Entry 5V3M (X-ray diffraction, 2.09 A resolution); this record covers chains A and C of the 3 polymer chains in the assembly.

# Chain A
Molecule: 28-nt DNA strand
Sequence (28 nucleotides; row label = number of the first residue in the row):
     1 TGTGGGCGTGGCACAGGTAAAAAGGGCA

# Chain C
Protein: Zinc finger protein 568
From: Mus musculus
Reference sequence: E9PYI1 (ZN568_MOUSE), isoform E9PYI1-2; residues 362-669 here = UniProt positions 362-669
Chain sequence (314 residues; numbered 358 to 671; the number before each row is that of its first residue):
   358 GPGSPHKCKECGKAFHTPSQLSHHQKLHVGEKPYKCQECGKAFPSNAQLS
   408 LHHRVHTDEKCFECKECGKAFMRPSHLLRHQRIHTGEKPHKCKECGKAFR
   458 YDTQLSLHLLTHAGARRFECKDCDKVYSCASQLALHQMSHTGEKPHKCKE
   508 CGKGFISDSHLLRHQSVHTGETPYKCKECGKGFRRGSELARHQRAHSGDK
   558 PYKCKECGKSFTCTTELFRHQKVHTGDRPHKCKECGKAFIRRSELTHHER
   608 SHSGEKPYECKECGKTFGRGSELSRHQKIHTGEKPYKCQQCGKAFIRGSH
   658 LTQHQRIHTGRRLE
Unresolved in the structure: 358-361, 639-671
Construct notes: expression tag (358-361, 670-671)
Covalently attached groups: covalent link Cys620-His633
Metal / ion sites: Zn2+ site 1: Cys365, Cys368, His381, His385; Zn2+ site 2: Cys393, Cys396, His409, His413; Zn2+ site 3: Cys421, Cys424, His437, His441; Zn2+ site 4: Cys449, His469; Zn2+ site 5: Cys477, Cys480, His493, His497; Zn2+ site 6: Cys505, Cys508, His521, His525; Zn2+ site 7: Cys533, Cys536, His549, His553; Zn2+ site 8: Cys561, Cys564, His577, His581; Zn2+ site 9: Cys589, Cys592, His605, His609; Zn2+ site 10: Cys617, Cys620, His633, His637
Curated features (UniProtKB/Swiss-Prot):
  - zinc finger: His363 to His385 (C2H2-type 1), Tyr391 to His413 (C2H2-type 2), Phe419 to His441 (C2H2-type 3), His447 to His469 (C2H2-type 4), Phe475 to His497 (C2H2-type 5), His503 to His525 (C2H2-type 6), Tyr531 to His553 (C2H2-type 7), Tyr559 to His581 (C2H2-type 8), His587 to His609 (C2H2-type 9), Tyr615 to His637 (C2H2-type 10), Tyr643 to His665 (C2H2-type 11)
Reported in the primary citation:
  - binding site for the 28-nt DNA strand (chain A): Arg430, His433, Arg436, Arg457, Tyr458, Gln461, Tyr484, His517, Arg520, Arg542, Glu545, Arg548, Thr572, Glu573, Arg576, Arg598, Glu601, Arg626, Glu629, Arg632
  - binding site for the 28-nt DNA strand: Thr460, Cys486, Ser488, Leu492, Ser514, Ser516, His517, Thr571
  - contacts within the chain: Tyr484-Leu490 (hydrophobic contact), Tyr391-Tyr531 (hydrogen bond), Pro401-Tyr531 (backbone contact), Tyr531-Arg541 (water-mediated contact)
  - Zn2+ coordination: Cys421

# How chain A and chain C interact
Residue-residue contacts (64):
  DG4(A) - Ile636(C)  phosphate contact
  DG5(A) - Phe624(C)  phosphate contact
  DG5(A) - Arg632(C)  salt bridge to the phosphate
  DG5(A) - His633(C)  phosphate contact
  DG6(A) - Phe624(C)  phosphate contact
  DG6(A) - Glu629(C)  phosphate contact
  DG6(A) - Arg632(C)  hydrogen bond to the base
  DC7(A) - Arg626(C)  base contact
  DC7(A) - Glu629(C)  base contact
  DC7(A) - Arg632(C)  base contact
  DG8(A) - Arg626(C)  hydrogen bond to the base
  DT9(A) - Val580(C)  phosphate contact
  DT9(A) - Arg585(C)  salt bridge to the phosphate
  DT9(A) - Ile597(C)  phosphate contact
  DT9(A) - Arg598(C)  base contact
  DT9(A) - Glu601(C)  base contact
  DT9(A) - Arg626(C)  base contact
  DG10(A) - Arg576(C)  base contact
  DG10(A) - His577(C)  salt bridge to the phosphate
  DG10(A) - Arg598(C)  hydrogen bond to the base
  DG11(A) - Phe568(C)  phosphate contact
  DG11(A) - Arg576(C)  hydrogen bond to the base
  DC12(A) - Arg548(C)  sugar contact
  DC12(A) - Glu573(C)  base contact
  DC12(A) - Arg576(C)  base contact
  DA13(A) - Phe540(C)  phosphate contact
  DA13(A) - Glu545(C)  base contact
  DA13(A) - Arg548(C)  salt bridge to the phosphate
  DA13(A) - His549(C)  salt bridge to the phosphate
  DC14(A) - Phe540(C)  phosphate contact
  DC14(A) - Arg541(C)  salt bridge to the phosphate
  DC14(A) - Glu545(C)  base contact
  DC14(A) - Thr572(C)  base contact
  DA15(A) - Ser523(C)  hydrogen bond to the phosphate
  DA15(A) - Val524(C)  phosphate contact
  DA15(A) - Arg541(C)  salt bridge to the phosphate
  DA15(A) - Arg542(C)  salt bridge to the phosphate
  DG16(A) - Lys510(C)  phosphate contact
  DG16(A) - Arg520(C)  hydrogen bond to the base
  DG16(A) - His521(C)  salt bridge to the phosphate
  DG16(A) - Arg542(C)  hydrogen bond to the base
  DG17(A) - Lys501(C)  phosphate contact
  DG17(A) - Lys510(C)  salt bridge to the phosphate
  DG17(A) - Phe512(C)  phosphate contact
  DG17(A) - Arg520(C)  hydrogen bond to the base
  DT18(A) - Ser496(C)  phosphate contact
  DT18(A) - His517(C)  hydrogen bond to the base
  DA21(A) - Tyr458(C)  sugar contact
  DA21(A) - Gln461(C)  hydrogen bond to the phosphate
  DA22(A) - Ile440(C)  phosphate contact
  DA22(A) - Arg457(C)  salt bridge to the phosphate
  DA22(A) - Tyr458(C)  hydrogen bond to the phosphate
  DA23(A) - Leu408(C)  phosphate contact
  DA23(A) - Phe428(C)  phosphate contact
  DA23(A) - Arg436(C)  hydrogen bond to the base
  DA23(A) - His437(C)  salt bridge to the phosphate
  DG24(A) - Leu408(C)  phosphate contact
  DG24(A) - Arg411(C)  salt bridge to the phosphate
  DG24(A) - Phe428(C)  phosphate contact
  DG24(A) - His433(C)  base contact
  DG24(A) - Arg436(C)  hydrogen bond to the base
  DG25(A) - Arg430(C)  base contact
  DG25(A) - His433(C)  hydrogen bond to the base
  DG26(A) - Arg430(C)  hydrogen bond to the base
Interface residues without a listed pair, chain A (22 interface residues in all): DA19
Interface residues without a listed pair, chain C (51 interface residues in all): Thr460, Tyr484, Gly511, Ile513, Ala552, Lys557, Thr569, Phe596, Thr623

# Overview
22 residues of chain A and 51 residues of chain C are in contact, with 15 hydrogen bonds and 13 salt bridges.
Among the polar pairs are DG6(A)-Arg632(C), DG8(A)-Arg626(C) and DG10(A)-Arg598(C). From the paper: a binding
site for the 28-nt DNA strand (chain A) at Arg430(C), His433(C) and Arg436(C) among others; a binding site for
the 28-nt DNA strand at Thr460(C), Cys486(C) and Ser488(C) among others.
Here chain A is a 28-nt DNA strand and chain C is Zinc finger protein 568 (Mus musculus). Entry 5V3M
(mouseZFP568-ZnF1-11 in complex with DNA) was determined by X-ray diffraction, deposited together with 5V3J
and 5WJQ.
